PDB entry 6XMI | X-ray diffraction, 1.51 A resolution | chains A and B of the 3 polymer chains in the assembly

# Chain A
Name: Fab Light chain
Source organism: Homo sapiens
Notes: antibody fragment or engineered binder
Amino-acid sequence (215 residues; each row starts with the number of its first residue; numbering starts at 0):
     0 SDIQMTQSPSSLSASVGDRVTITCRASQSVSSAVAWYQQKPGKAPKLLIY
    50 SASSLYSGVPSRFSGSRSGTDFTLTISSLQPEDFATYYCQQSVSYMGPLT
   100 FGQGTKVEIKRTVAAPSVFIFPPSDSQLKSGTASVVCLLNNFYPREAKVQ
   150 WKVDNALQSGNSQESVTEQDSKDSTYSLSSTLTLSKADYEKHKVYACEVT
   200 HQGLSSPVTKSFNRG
Not modelled in the structure: 0
Cystine bridges: Cys23-Cys88, Cys136-Cys196

# Chain B
Name: Fab Heavy chain
Source organism: Homo sapiens
Notes: antibody fragment or engineered binder
Amino-acid sequence (243 residues; each row starts with the number of its first residue):
   215 ECEISEVQLVESGGGLVQPGGSLRLSCAASGFNFYSSYIHWVRQAPGKGL
   265 EWVASISPYSGSTSYADSVKGRFTISADTSKNTAYLQMNSLRAEDTAVYY
   315 CARYSWPWVSYKPYYGLHFSAMDYWGQGTLVTVSSASTKGPSVFPLAPSS
   365 KSTSGGTAALGCLVKDYFPEPVTVSWNSGALTSGVHTFPAVLQSSGLYSL
   415 SSVVTVPSSSLGTQTYICNVNHKPSNTKVDKKVEPKSCDKTHT
Not modelled in the structure: 215-219, 451-457
Cystine bridges: Cys241-Cys315, Cys376-Cys432

# Interface between chain A and chain B
Residue-residue contacts (85; chain A residue first):
  Ser30(A) - Leu331(B)
  Ser30(A) - Phe333(B)
  Ser31(A) - Phe333(B)
  Ala32(A) - Phe333(B)  hydrophobic
  Ala34(A) - Ala335(B)  hydrophobic
  Tyr36(A) - Ala335(B)
  Tyr36(A) - Met336(B)  hydrogen bond (side chain-backbone)
  Tyr36(A) - Trp339(B)
  Gln38(A) - Gln258(B)  hydrogen bond
  Gln38(A) - Tyr314(B)
  Lys42(A) - Tyr314(B)  hydrogen bond (backbone-side chain)
  Ala43(A) - Tyr314(B)  hydrophobic
  Ala43(A) - Trp339(B)  hydrophobic
  Ala43(A) - Gly340(B)
  Pro44(A) - Leu264(B)  hydrophobic
  Pro44(A) - Trp339(B)
  Leu46(A) - Ala335(B)  hydrophobic
  Leu46(A) - Met336(B)
  Leu46(A) - Asp337(B)
  Tyr49(A) - His332(B)
  Tyr49(A) - Phe333(B)
  Tyr49(A) - Ala335(B)  hydrophobic
  Ser50(A) - Leu331(B)
  Ser50(A) - His332(B)
  Ser50(A) - Phe333(B)  hydrogen bond (side chain-backbone)
  Tyr55(A) - Asp337(B)
  Tyr55(A) - Tyr338(B)
  Tyr87(A) - Gln258(B)  hydrogen bond
  Tyr87(A) - Lys262(B)
  Tyr87(A) - Gly263(B)
  Tyr87(A) - Leu264(B)  hydrophobic
  Gln89(A) - Tyr318(B)  hydrogen bond
  Ser91(A) - Tyr318(B)  hydrogen bond
  Ser91(A) - Trp322(B)  hydrogen bond (backbone-side chain)
  Ser93(A) - Trp322(B)
  Tyr94(A) - Tyr252(B)  hydrogen bond
  Tyr94(A) - Trp322(B)  hydrophobic
  Met95(A) - Tyr252(B)  hydrophobic
  Met95(A) - Ser269(B)
  Met95(A) - Ser276(B)
  Met95(A) - Thr277(B)
  Met95(A) - Ser278(B)
  Met95(A) - Trp322(B)
  Pro97(A) - Trp266(B)  hydrophobic
  Leu98(A) - His254(B)
  Leu98(A) - Trp266(B)
  Leu98(A) - Tyr318(B)
  Leu98(A) - Trp322(B)  hydrophobic
  Leu98(A) - Met336(B)  hydrophobic
  Phe100(A) - Val256(B)  hydrophobic
  Phe100(A) - Leu264(B)
  Phe100(A) - Trp266(B)
  Phe118(A) - Thr371(B)
  Phe118(A) - Ala373(B)  hydrophobic
  Phe120(A) - Leu360(B)  hydrophobic
  Phe120(A) - Ala361(B)
  Phe120(A) - Ala373(B)
  Ser123(A) - Phe358(B)
  Ser123(A) - Pro359(B)
  Ser125(A) - Phe358(B)
  Gln126(A) - Phe358(B)
  Gln126(A) - Lys379(B)
  Ser133(A) - Leu377(B)
  Ser133(A) - Lys379(B)
  Val135(A) - Leu360(B)  hydrophobic
  Leu137(A) - Ala373(B)  hydrophobic
  Leu137(A) - Phe402(B)  hydrophobic
  Leu137(A) - Val417(B)  hydrophobic
  Asn139(A) - His400(B)
  Asn139(A) - Thr419(B)
  Asn140(A) - His400(B)  hydrogen bond
  Gln162(A) - Val405(B)
  Gln162(A) - Leu406(B)
  Gln162(A) - Gln407(B)
  Glu163(A) - Val405(B)
  Ser164(A) - Phe402(B)
  Ser164(A) - Pro403(B)  hydrogen bond (side chain-backbone)
  Ser164(A) - Val405(B)
  Val165(A) - Pro403(B)
  Thr166(A) - Phe402(B)
  Ser176(A) - His400(B)  hydrogen bond
  Ser176(A) - Phe402(B)
  Leu177(A) - Phe402(B)
  Ser178(A) - Phe402(B)
  Ser210(A) - Lys365(B)
Other interface residues (no listed pair), chain A (43 interface residues in all): Gly96, Thr131
Other interface residues (no listed pair), chain B (49 interface residues in all): Glu265, Ile270, Ser271, Ser334, Ala372, Leu374, Ser415, Lys445

# Overview
43 residues of chain A face 49 of chain B across their interface, with 12 hydrogen bonds. Polar pairs include
Tyr36(A)-Met336(B), Gln38(A)-Gln258(B) and Lys42(A)-Tyr314(B).
Here chain A is Fab Light chain and chain B is Fab Heavy chain, both from Homo sapiens. Entry 6XMI (Structure
of Fab4 bound to P22 TerL(1-33)) was determined by X-ray diffraction (same publication as 6VI1 and 6VI2).
